8OJ7 - chains A and B of the 4 polymer chains in the assembly; structure by electron microscopy, 2.46 A resolution.

Chain A:
Name: DNA polymerase catalytic subunit
Organism: Human alphaherpesvirus 1 strain KOS
Notes: EC 2.7.7.7, 3.1.26.4
UniProtKB: P04293 (DPOL_HHV11); numbering as in UniProt (aligned over 1-1235)
Amino-acid sequence (1235 residues; row label = number of the first residue in the row):
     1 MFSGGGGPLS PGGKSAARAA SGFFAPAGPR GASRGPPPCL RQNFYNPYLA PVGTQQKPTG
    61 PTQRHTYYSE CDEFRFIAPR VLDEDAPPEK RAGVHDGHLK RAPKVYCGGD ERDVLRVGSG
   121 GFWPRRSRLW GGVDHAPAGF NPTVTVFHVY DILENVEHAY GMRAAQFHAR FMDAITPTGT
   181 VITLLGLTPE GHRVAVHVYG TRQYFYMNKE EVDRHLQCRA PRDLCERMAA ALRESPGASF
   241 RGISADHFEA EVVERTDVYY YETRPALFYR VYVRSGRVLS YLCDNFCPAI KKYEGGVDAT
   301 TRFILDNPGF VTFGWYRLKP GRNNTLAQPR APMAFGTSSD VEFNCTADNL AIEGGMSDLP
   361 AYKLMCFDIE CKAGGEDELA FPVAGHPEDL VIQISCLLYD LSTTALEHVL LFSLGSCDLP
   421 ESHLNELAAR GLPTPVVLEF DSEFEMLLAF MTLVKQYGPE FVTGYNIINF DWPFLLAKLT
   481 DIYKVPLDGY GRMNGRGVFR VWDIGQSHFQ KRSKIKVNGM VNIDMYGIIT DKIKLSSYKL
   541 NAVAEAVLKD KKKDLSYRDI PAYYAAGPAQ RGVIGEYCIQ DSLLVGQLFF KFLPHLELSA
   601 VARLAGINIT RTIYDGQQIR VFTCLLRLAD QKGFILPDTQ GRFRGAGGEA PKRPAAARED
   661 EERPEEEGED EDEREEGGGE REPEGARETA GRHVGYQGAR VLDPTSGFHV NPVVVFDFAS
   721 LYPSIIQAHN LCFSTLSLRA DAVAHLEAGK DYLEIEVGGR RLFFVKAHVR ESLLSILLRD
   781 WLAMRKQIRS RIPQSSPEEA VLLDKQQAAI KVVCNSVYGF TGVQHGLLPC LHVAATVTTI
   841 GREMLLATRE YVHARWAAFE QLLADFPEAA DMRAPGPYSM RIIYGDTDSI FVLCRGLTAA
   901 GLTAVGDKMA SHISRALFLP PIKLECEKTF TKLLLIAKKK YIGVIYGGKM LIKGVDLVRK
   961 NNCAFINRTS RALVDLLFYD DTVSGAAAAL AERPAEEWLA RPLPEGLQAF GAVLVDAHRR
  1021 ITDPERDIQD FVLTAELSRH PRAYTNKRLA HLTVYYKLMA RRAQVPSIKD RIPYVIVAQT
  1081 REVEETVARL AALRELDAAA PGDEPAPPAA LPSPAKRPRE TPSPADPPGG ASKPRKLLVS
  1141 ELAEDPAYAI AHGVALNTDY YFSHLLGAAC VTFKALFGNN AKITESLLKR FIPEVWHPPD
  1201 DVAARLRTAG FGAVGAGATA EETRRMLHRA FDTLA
Unresolved in the structure: 1-58, 644-690, 1093-1133
Construct notes: variant R330 (Ala in P04293)
Bound ions: Mg2+ site 1 near D368 (its only coordinating residue here); Mg2+ site 2: D717, F718, D888 (together with 2'-deoxyadenosine 5'-triphosphate)
Residues lining bound ligands: 2'-deoxyadenosine 5'-triphosphate (DTP): D717, F718, A719, S720, L721, Y722, P723, R785, R789, K811, N815, Y818, T887, D888
Reported in the primary citation:
  - Mg2+ coordination: D717, F718, D888
  - binding site for 2'-deoxyadenosine 5'-triphosphate: R785, R789, K811, N815, Y818
  - binding site for the 53-nt DNA strand: D886
  - specificity-determining residues: Y722 (proposed by the authors, not directly observed)
  - conformationally variable residues (side-chain flip): W781
  - mutagenesis - Y577F, Y577H, W781V (11-fold): decreased catalytic activity (citing earlier work)
  - catalytic residues: Y577 (proposed by the authors, not directly observed)

Chain B:
Name: DNA polymerase processivity factor
Organism: Human alphaherpesvirus 1 strain KOS
UniProtKB: P10226 (PAP_HHV11); numbering as in UniProt (aligned over 1-488)
Amino-acid sequence (488 residues; numbered 1 to 488; the number before each row is that of its first residue):
     1 MTDSPGGVAP ASPVEDASDA SLGQPEEGAP CQVVLQGAEL NGILQAFAPL RTSLLDSLLV
    61 MGDRGILIHN TIFGEQVFLP LEHSQFSRYR WRGPTAAFLS LVDQKRSLLS VFRANQYPDL
   121 RRVELAITGQ APFRTLVQRI WTTTSDGEAV ELASETLMKR ELTSFVVLVP QGTPDVQLRL
   181 TRPQLTKVLN ATGADSATPT TFELGVNGKF SVFTTSTCVT FAAREEGVSS STSTQVQILS
   241 NALTKAGQAA ANAKTVYGEN THRTFSVVVD DCSMRAVLRR LQVGGGTLKF FLTTPVPSLC
   301 VTATGPNAVS AVFLLKPQKI CLDWLGHSQG SPSAGSSASR ASGSEPTDSQ DSASDAVSHG
   361 DPEDLDGAAR AGEAGALHAC PMPSSTTRVT PTTKRGRSGG EDARADTALK KPKTGSPTAP
   421 PPADPVPLDT EDDSDAADGT AARPAAPDAR SGSRYACYFR DLPTGEASPG AFSAFRGGPQ
   481 TPYGFGFP
Unresolved in the structure: 1-27, 226-251, 320-488
Curated features (UniProtKB/Swiss-Prot):
  - motif: K394 to K413 (Bipartite nuclear localization signal)

Chain A / chain B interface:
Pairs across the interface (71):
  R1001(A) with M158(B)
  P1002(A) with M158(B)
  S1186(A) with D103(B), hydrogen bond
  R1190(A) with M158(B); R160(B), hydrogen bond (backbone-side chain)
  I1192(A) with R160(B), hydrogen bond (backbone-side chain)
  E1194(A) with K159(B), salt bridge; L162(B); T163(B), hydrogen bond (backbone-side chain)
  V1195(A) with T163(B); S164(B)
  W1196(A) with L162(B), hydrophobic; S164(B); F165(B); V166(B), hydrogen bond (backbone-backbone)
  H1197(A) with V166(B), hydrogen bond (side chain-backbone)
  P1198(A) with V166(B); L168(B), hydrophobic
  A1203(A) with L168(B), hydrophobic
  L1206(A) with L168(B), hydrophobic
  R1207(A) with L168(B)
  T1208(A) with T294(B); P295(B); V296(B)
  A1209(A) with T294(B); V296(B)
  G1210(A) with V169(B); Q171(B)
  F1211(A) with V169(B); Q171(B)
  G1212(A) with V167(B); L168(B); V169(B)
  A1213(A) with V167(B)
  V1214(A) with V60(B), hydrophobic; F165(B), hydrophobic; V166(B); V167(B), hydrogen bond (backbone-backbone); V169(B), hydrophobic
  G1215(A) with F165(B)
  A1216(A) with S164(B); F165(B), hydrogen bond (backbone-backbone); V166(B)
  T1223(A) with T95(B)
  M1226(A) with V169(B); Q171(B)
  L1227(A) with V60(B), hydrophobic
  H1228(A) with R64(B)
  R1229(A) with Q171(B)
  A1230(A) with V169(B), hydrophobic; P170(B)
  F1231(A) with R64(B); G65(B); I66(B); L67(B); P80(B), hydrophobic; L81(B)
  D1232(A) with R64(B), salt bridge
  T1233(A) with P170(B); Q171(B); G172(B), hydrogen bond (side chain-backbone); P174(B); K289(B), hydrogen bond (backbone-side chain); F291(B)
  L1234(A) with L67(B), hydrophobic; F78(B), hydrophobic; P80(B), hydrophobic; P170(B), hydrophobic; K289(B); S310(B)
  A1235(A) with K289(B)
Also at the interface, not in a pair above, chain A (39 interface residues in all): L999, A1000, K1182, F1191, P1193, R1205
Also at the interface, not in a pair above, chain B (45 interface residues in all): L58, M61, G62, H69, Q76, E82, L99, Q104, K105, T156, C300, T302, V312, L314

Summary:
Chain A and chain B form an interface of 39 and 45 residues respectively; the contacts include 10 hydrogen
bonds and 2 salt bridges. Polar contacts include E1194(A)-K159(B), D1232(A)-R64(B) and S1186(A)-D103(B). Bound
to chain A: 2'-deoxyadenosine 5'-triphosphate. The paper reports the catalytic residue Y577(A); Y577F, Y577H
and W781V of chain A reduce catalytic activity.
Here chain A is DNA polymerase catalytic subunit and chain B is DNA polymerase processivity factor, both from
Human alphaherpesvirus 1 strain KOS. Entry 8OJ7 (HSV-1 DNA polymerase-processivity factor complex in halted
elongation state) was determined by electron microscopy, deposited together with 8OJ6, 8OJA, 8OJD and 9ENP.
